Entry 4E8C (X-ray diffraction, 1.95 A resolution); this record covers chains A and B.

# Chain A (and B)
Name: Glycosyl hydrolase, family 35
From: Streptococcus pneumoniae
Notes: EC 3.2.1.23; chain B of this document is another copy of the same molecule, construct and numbering; everything in this record applies to it too
UniProt: Q97T90 (Q97T90_STRPN); numbering as in UniProt (aligned over 1-595)
Sequence (595 residues; numbered 1 to 595; the number before each row is that of its first residue):
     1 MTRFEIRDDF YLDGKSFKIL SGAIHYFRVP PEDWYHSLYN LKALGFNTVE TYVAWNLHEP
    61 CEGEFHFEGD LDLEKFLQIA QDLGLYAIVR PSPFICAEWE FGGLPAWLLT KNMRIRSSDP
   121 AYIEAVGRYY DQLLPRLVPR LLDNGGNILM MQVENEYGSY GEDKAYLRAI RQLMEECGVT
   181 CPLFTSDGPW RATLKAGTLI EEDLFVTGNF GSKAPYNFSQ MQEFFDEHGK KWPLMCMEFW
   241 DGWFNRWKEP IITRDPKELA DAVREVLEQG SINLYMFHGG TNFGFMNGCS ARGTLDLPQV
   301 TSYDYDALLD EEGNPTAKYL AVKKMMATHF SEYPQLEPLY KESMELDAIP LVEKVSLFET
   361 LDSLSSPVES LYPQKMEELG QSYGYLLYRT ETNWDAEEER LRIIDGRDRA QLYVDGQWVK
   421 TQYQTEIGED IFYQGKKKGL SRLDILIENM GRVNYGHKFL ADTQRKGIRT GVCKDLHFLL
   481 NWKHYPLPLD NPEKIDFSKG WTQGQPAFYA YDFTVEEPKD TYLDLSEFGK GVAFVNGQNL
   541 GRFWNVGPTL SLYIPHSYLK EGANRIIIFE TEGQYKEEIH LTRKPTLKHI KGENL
Disordered / not traced: 1 (chain B: 1, 591-595)
Residues lining bound ligands: beta-D-galactopyranose (GAL): Tyr-52, Ile-95, Cys-96, Ala-97, Glu-98, Asn-155, Glu-156, Asn-209, Glu-238, Trp-240, Trp-243, Phe-244, Tyr-275, Tyr-303, Tyr-305
Reported in the primary citation:
  - binding site for beta-D-galactopyranose: Tyr-52, Ile-95, Cys-96, Ala-97, Glu-98, Asn-155, Glu-156, Glu-238, Trp-240, Tyr-275, Tyr-305
  - conformationally variable residues (side-chain flip): Trp-243, Tyr-455
  - catalytic residues: Glu-156, Glu-238
  - contacts within the chain: Glu-238/Trp-240 (hydrogen bond)
  - mutagenesis - W240Y, Y455A (20-fold): decreased catalytic activity on PNPG
  - mutagenesis - W240A, W240F: abolished catalytic activity on PNPG
  - mutagenesis - W240A, W240F: abolished catalytic activity on Galbeta(1,3)NAG
  - mutagenesis - Y455A: abolished catalytic activity
  - mutagenesis - Y455F: unchanged catalytic activity
  - specificity-determining residues: Trp-240, Trp-243, Tyr-455
  - mutagenesis - W243A, Y455A: decreased binding to PNPG

# Chain A / chain B interface
Contacting residue pairs (60; chain A residue first):
  Arg-114(A) / Tyr-372(B)
  Ser-117(A) / Tyr-372(B)
  Ser-118(A) / Leu-371(B)
  Gly-158(A) / His-477(B)
  Ser-159(A) / Leu-476(B)
  Tyr-160(A) / Leu-476(B)  hydrogen bond (backbone-backbone)
  Tyr-160(A) / His-477(B)
  Tyr-160(A) / Phe-478(B)  hydrogen bond (backbone-backbone)
  Gly-161(A) / His-477(B)
  Gly-161(A) / Phe-478(B)
  Glu-162(A) / His-477(B)  salt bridge
  Glu-162(A) / Phe-478(B)
  Glu-162(A) / Leu-479(B)
  Glu-162(A) / Leu-480(B)  hydrogen bond (side chain-backbone)
  Asp-163(A) / Leu-371(B)
  Asp-163(A) / Tyr-372(B)  hydrogen bond
  Asp-163(A) / Leu-480(B)
  Trp-190(A) / Asp-475(B)  hydrogen bond
  Trp-190(A) / Leu-476(B)  hydrophobic
  Arg-191(A) / Asp-395(B)  salt bridge
  Ala-192(A) / Asp-395(B)
  Ala-192(A) / Glu-399(B)
  Ala-192(A) / Asp-475(B)
  Thr-193(A) / Asp-475(B)
  Lys-195(A) / Asn-393(B)  hydrogen bond
  Lys-195(A) / Asp-395(B)  salt bridge
  Ala-196(A) / His-477(B)
  Leu-371(A) / Ser-118(B)
  Leu-371(A) / Asp-163(B)
  Tyr-372(A) / Arg-114(B)
  Tyr-372(A) / Ser-117(B)
  Tyr-372(A) / Asp-163(B)  hydrogen bond
  Asn-393(A) / Lys-195(B)  hydrogen bond
  Asp-395(A) / Arg-191(B)  salt bridge
  Asp-395(A) / Ala-192(B)
  Asp-395(A) / Lys-195(B)  salt bridge
  Glu-399(A) / Ala-192(B)
  Arg-402(A) / His-457(B)
  Ile-404(A) / His-457(B)
  Tyr-455(A) / Leu-476(B)
  His-457(A) / Arg-402(B)  hydrogen bond
  Asp-462(A) / Asp-462(B)
  Asp-475(A) / Trp-190(B)  hydrogen bond
  Asp-475(A) / Ala-192(B)
  Asp-475(A) / Thr-193(B)
  Leu-476(A) / Ser-159(B)
  Leu-476(A) / Tyr-160(B)  hydrogen bond (backbone-backbone)
  Leu-476(A) / Trp-190(B)  hydrophobic
  Leu-476(A) / Tyr-455(B)
  His-477(A) / Gly-158(B)
  His-477(A) / Tyr-160(B)
  His-477(A) / Gly-161(B)
  His-477(A) / Glu-162(B)  salt bridge
  His-477(A) / Ala-196(B)
  Phe-478(A) / Tyr-160(B)  hydrogen bond (backbone-backbone)
  Phe-478(A) / Gly-161(B)
  Phe-478(A) / Glu-162(B)
  Leu-479(A) / Glu-162(B)
  Leu-480(A) / Glu-162(B)  hydrogen bond (backbone-side chain)
  Leu-480(A) / Asp-163(B)
Interface residues without a listed pair, chain A (34 interface residues in all): Tyr-157, Arg-469, Thr-470
Interface residues without a listed pair, chain B (35 interface residues in all): Arg-116, Tyr-157, Ile-404, Arg-469, Thr-470

# Summary
The interface between chain A and chain B involves 34 residues on one side and 35 on the other; the contacts
include 13 hydrogen bonds and 6 salt bridges. Polar contacts include Glu-162(A)/His-477(B),
Arg-191(A)/Asp-395(B) and Lys-195(A)/Asp-395(B). From the paper: catalytic residues Glu-156(A) and Glu-238(A);
W240Y and Y455A of chain A reduce catalytic activity on PNPG; 6 substitutions were tested in all.
Both chains are Glycosyl hydrolase, family 35 (Streptococcus pneumoniae). Entry 4E8C (Crystal structure of
streptococcal beta-galactosidase in complex with galactose) was determined by X-ray diffraction together with
4E8D from the same study.
